6U91 - chains A and D of the 6 polymer chains in the assembly; structure by X-ray diffraction, 3.00 A resolution.

Chain A (and D):
Name: DNA (cytosine-5)-methyltransferase 3B
From: Homo sapiens
Notes: EC 2.1.1.37; chain D of this document is another copy of the same molecule, construct and numbering; everything in this record applies to it too
Reference sequence: Q9UBC3 (DNM3B_HUMAN); numbering as in UniProt (aligned over 563-853)
Sequence (291 residues; row label = number of the first residue in the row):
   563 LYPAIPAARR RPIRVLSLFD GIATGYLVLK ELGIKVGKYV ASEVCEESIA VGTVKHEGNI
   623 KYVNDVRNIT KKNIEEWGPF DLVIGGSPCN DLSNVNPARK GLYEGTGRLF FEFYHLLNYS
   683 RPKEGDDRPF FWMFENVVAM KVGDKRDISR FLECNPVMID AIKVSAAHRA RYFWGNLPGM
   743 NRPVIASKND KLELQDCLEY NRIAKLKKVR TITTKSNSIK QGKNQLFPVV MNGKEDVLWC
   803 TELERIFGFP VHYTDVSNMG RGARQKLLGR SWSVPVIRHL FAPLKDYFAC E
Differences from the reference sequence: engineered mutation R772 (Gln in Q9UBC3)
Bound ions: Mg2+ near K617 (its only coordinating residue here)
Small-molecule neighbours: S-adenosylhomocysteine (SAH): F581, D582, G583, I584, T586, S604, E605, V606, C607, S610, D627, V628, R629, G648, S649, P650, L671, R832, S833, W834
UniProt features mapped onto this chain:
  - active site: C651
  - binding site (S-adenosyl-L-methionine): D582 to T586, E605, D627 to R629, R832 to W834
  - cross-link: K617 (Glycyl lysine isopeptide (Lys-Gly) (interchain with G-Cter in SUMO2))
  - natural variant: A585 (A585T: In ICF1; A585V: In ICF1), A603 (A603T: In ICF1), V606 (V606A: In ICF1), G663 (G663S: In ICF1), L664 (L664P: In ICF1), P691 (P691L: In FSHD4), V699 (V699G: In ICF1), V726 (V726G: In ICF1), A766 (A766P: In ICF1), E806 (E806ESTP: In ICF1), H814 (H814R: In ICF1), D817 (D817G: In ICF1), 3 further natural variant entries in UniProt

How chain A and chain D interact:
Residue-residue contacts (33):
  T615(A) - Y762(D)
  V616(A) - E761(D)
  K617(A) - H814(D)
  E619(A) - Y762(D)
  G620(A) - Y762(D)
  E761(A) - V616(D)
  Y762(A) - T615(D)
  Y762(A) - E619(D)
  Y762(A) - G620(D)
  V799(A) - N820(D)
  L800(A) - N820(D)  hydrogen bond (backbone-side chain)
  W801(A) - V616(D)  hydrophobic
  W801(A) - V818(D)  hydrophobic
  W801(A) - S819(D)
  W801(A) - N820(D)
  C802(A) - N820(D)  hydrogen bond (backbone-side chain)
  T803(A) - D817(D)
  H814(A) - K617(D)
  H814(A) - H814(D)
  H814(A) - D817(D)  salt bridge
  D817(A) - T803(D)
  D817(A) - H814(D)  salt bridge
  D817(A) - D817(D)
  D817(A) - R826(D)  salt bridge
  V818(A) - W801(D)  hydrophobic
  S819(A) - W801(D)
  N820(A) - V799(D)
  N820(A) - L800(D)  hydrogen bond (side chain-backbone)
  N820(A) - W801(D)
  N820(A) - C802(D)  hydrogen bond (side chain-backbone)
  N820(A) - R823(D)
  R823(A) - N820(D)
  R826(A) - D817(D)  salt bridge
Other interface residues (no listed pair), chain A (20 interface residues in all): G822
Other interface residues (no listed pair), chain D (20 interface residues in all): G822

Overview:
Chain A and chain D each contribute 20 residues to their interface, with 4 hydrogen bonds and 4 salt bridges.
Among the polar pairs are H814(A)-D817(D), D817(A)-R826(D) and L800(A)-N820(D). Ligands of chain A:
S-adenosylhomocysteine.
Both chains are DNA (cytosine-5)-methyltransferase 3B (Homo sapiens). Entry 6U91 (Crystal structure of
DNMT3B(Q772R)-DNMT3L in complex with CpGpT DNA) was determined by X-ray diffraction.
